Entry 7ZXE (electron microscopy, 3.50 A resolution); this record covers chains M and N of the 10 polymer chains in the assembly.

# Chain M
Molecule: Transcription initiation factor IIB
Organism: Homo sapiens
Notes: EC 2.3.1.48
UniProt: Q00403 (TF2B_HUMAN); residue numbers follow UniProt; this construct covers 1-316
Sequence (316 residues; numbered 1 to 316; the number before each row is that of its first residue):
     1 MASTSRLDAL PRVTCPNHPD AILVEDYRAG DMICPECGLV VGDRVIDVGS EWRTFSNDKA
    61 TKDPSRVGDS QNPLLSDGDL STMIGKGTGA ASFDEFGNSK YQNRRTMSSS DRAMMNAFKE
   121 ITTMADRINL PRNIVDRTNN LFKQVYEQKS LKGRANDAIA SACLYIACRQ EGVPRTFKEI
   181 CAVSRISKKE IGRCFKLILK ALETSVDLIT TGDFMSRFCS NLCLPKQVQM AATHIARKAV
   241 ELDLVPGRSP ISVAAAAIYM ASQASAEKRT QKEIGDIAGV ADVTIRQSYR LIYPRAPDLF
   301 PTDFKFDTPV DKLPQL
Disordered / not traced: 1-113, 315-316
Swiss-Prot annotation at these positions:
  - zinc finger: Pro11 to Gly42 (TFIIB-type)
  - region (Core promoter DNA-binding): Lys189 to Arg193, Ser249 to Ser252, Val283 to Arg286
  - binding site (Zn(2+)): Cys15, His18, Cys34, Cys37
  - binding site (DNA): Arg53, Thr61, Lys152, Arg154, Lys189, Lys196, Arg248, Lys272, Ala281, Thr284, Arg286, Arg290
  - modified residue: Ser70 (Phosphoserine), Ser76 (Phosphoserine), Ser92 (Phosphoserine), Lys238 (N6-acetyllysine)
  - natural variant: Arg132 (R132Q: In a colorectal cancer sample)
  - mutagenesis: Cys37 (C37S: Does not inhibit interaction with TBP. Inhibits the recruitment of RNA polymerase II into the initiation complex), Glu51 to Ser56 (Partial loss of HIV-1 Vpr binding), Glu51 (E51R/A/D: Defects in transcription start site selection. Supports a level of transcription equivalent to wild-type), Trp52 (W52A: Partial loss of HIV-1 Vpr binding), Arg53 to Thr54 (Partial loss of HIV-1 Vpr binding), Phe55 (F55A: Partial loss of HIV-1 Vpr binding), Arg66 (R66A/E/K: Defects in transcription start site selection. Supports a level of transcription equivalent to wild-type), Gly153 (G153Q: Decreases BREd-dependent pre-initiation complex formation), Arg185 (R185E: Reduces interaction with SSU72; when associated with E-193 or E-200. Inhibits interaction with VP16; when associated with E-193 ...), Lys189 (K189E: Inhibits interaction with SSU72; when associated with E-193. Reduces interaction with SSU72; when associated with E-200. Inhibits interaction with VP16; when associated with E-200 ...), Arg193 (R193E: Inhibits interaction with SSU72; when associated with E-185 or E-189. Inhibits interaction with VP16; when associated with E-185 ...), Lys196 (K196L: Reduces interaction with VP16; when associated with L-200), 9 further mutagenesis entries in UniProt

# Chain N
Molecule: Non-template strand
Sequence (96 nucleotides; numbered -34 to 61; the number before each row is that of its first residue; numbers below 1 keep their minus sign (DG-34 is residue -34)):
   -34 GCAAGTGACC GTGTGTGTAA AGAGTGAGGC GTATGAGGCT GTGTCGGGGC AGAGGCACAA
    26 CGTTTCATAC TTACCTGGCA GGGGAGATAC CATGAT
Disordered / not traced: -34 to -27, 21-61

# Chain M / chain N interface
Residue-residue contacts - 5 pairs, chain M then chain N:
  Lys189(M) with DA1(N), salt bridge to the phosphate; DG2(N), phosphate contact
  Arg193(M) with DG2(N), salt bridge to the phosphate
  Lys196(M) with DG3(N), salt bridge to the phosphate
  Arg286(M) with DC-5(N), salt bridge to the phosphate
Also at the interface, not in a pair above, chain M (6 interface residues in all): Tyr146, Asn156
Also at the interface, not in a pair above, chain N (7 interface residues in all): DG-6, DG14, DC15

# Summary
6 residues of chain M face 7 of chain N across their interface, with 4 salt bridges. Polar pairs include
Lys189(M)-DA1(N), Arg193(M)-DG2(N) and Lys196(M)-DG3(N). UniProt lists 4 Zn2+-binding residues, 12 DNA-binding
residues and 28 mutagenesis sites on chain M.
Here chain M is Transcription initiation factor IIB (Homo sapiens) and chain N is Non-template strand. Entry
7ZXE (Structure of SNAPc containing Pol II pre-initiation complex bound to U1 snRNA promoter (OC)) was
determined by electron microscopy together with 7ZWC from the same study.
